PDB entry 7VIE | electron microscopy, 2.86 A resolution | chains A and C of the 5 polymer chains in the assembly

# Chain A
Protein: Guanine nucleotide-binding protein G(I)/G(S)/G(T) subunit beta-1
Source organism: Homo sapiens
Reference sequence: P62873 (GBB1_HUMAN); residues 1-339 here correspond to UniProt positions 2-340 (UniProt number = residue number + 1)
Amino-acid sequence (357 residues; each row starts with the number of its first residue; numbers below 1 keep their minus sign (His-17 is residue -17)):
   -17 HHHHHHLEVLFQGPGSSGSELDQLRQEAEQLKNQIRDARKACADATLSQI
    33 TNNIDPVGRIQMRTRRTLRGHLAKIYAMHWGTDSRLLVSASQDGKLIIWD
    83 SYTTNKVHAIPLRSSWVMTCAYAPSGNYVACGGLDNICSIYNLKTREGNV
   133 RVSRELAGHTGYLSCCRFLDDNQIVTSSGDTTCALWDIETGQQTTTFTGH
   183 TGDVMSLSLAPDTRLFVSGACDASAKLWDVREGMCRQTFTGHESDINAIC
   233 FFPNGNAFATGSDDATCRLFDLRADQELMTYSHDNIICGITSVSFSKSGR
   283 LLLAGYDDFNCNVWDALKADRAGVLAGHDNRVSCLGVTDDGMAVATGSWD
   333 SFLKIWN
Not modelled in the structure: -17 to 1
Differences from the reference sequence: expression tag (-17 to 0)
Curated features (UniProtKB/Swiss-Prot):
  - modified residue: Ser1 (N-acetylserine), His265 (Phosphohistidine)

# Chain C
Protein: Guanine nucleotide-binding protein G(I)/G(S)/G(O) subunit gamma-2
Source organism: Homo sapiens
Reference sequence: P59768 (GBG2_HUMAN); residues 1-71 here = UniProt positions 1-71
Amino-acid sequence (71 residues; each row starts with the number of its first residue):
     1 MASNNTASIAQARKLVEQLKMEANIDRIKVSKAAADLMAYCEAHAKEDPL
    51 LTPVPASENPFREKKFFCAIL
Not modelled in the structure: 1-5, 63-71
Curated features (UniProtKB/Swiss-Prot):
  - modified residue: Ala2 (N-acetylalanine), Cys68 (Cysteine methyl ester)
  - lipidation: Cys68 (S-geranylgeranyl cysteine)

# How chain A and chain C interact
Pairs across the interface (79):
  Leu3(A) with Ser8(C); Ile9(C)
  Leu6(A) with Ile9(C); Ala12(C), hydrophobic; Arg13(C); Val16(C)
  Glu9(A) with Val16(C)
  Ala10(A) with Val16(C), hydrophobic; Leu19(C)
  Leu13(A) with Val16(C); Leu19(C), hydrophobic; Lys20(C)
  Lys14(A) with Leu19(C)
  Gln16(A) with Ala23(C)
  Ile17(A) with Ala23(C), hydrophobic; Arg27(C)
  Arg21(A) with Glu22(C), salt bridge
  Ala23(A) with Lys29(C)
  Cys24(A) with Arg27(C); Ile28(C); Lys29(C); Val30(C), hydrogen bond (backbone-backbone)
  Ala25(A) with Val30(C), hydrophobic
  Asp26(A) with Lys29(C); Ser31(C), hydrogen bond
  Ala27(A) with Val30(C); Ser31(C)
  Leu29(A) with Ala34(C), hydrophobic
  Thr33(A) with Met38(C)
  Ile36(A) with Met38(C), hydrophobic
  Val39(A) with Leu51(C), hydrophobic
  Met44(A) with Leu50(C), hydrophobic
  Arg47(A) with Phe61(C); Arg62(C)
  Arg48(A) with Pro60(C); Phe61(C), hydrogen bond (side chain-backbone)
  Ser83(A) with Phe61(C)
  Tyr84(A) with Pro60(C)
  Met216(A) with Met21(C), hydrophobic
  Cys217(A) with Gln18(C), hydrogen bond (backbone-side chain)
  Thr220(A) with Glu22(C), hydrogen bond (backbone-side chain)
  Phe234(A) with Leu37(C), hydrophobic; Tyr40(C), hydrophobic; Cys41(C), hydrophobic
  Pro235(A) with Tyr40(C)
  Asn236(A) with Tyr40(C)
  Leu251(A) with Leu37(C), hydrophobic
  Asp253(A) with Ala33(C)
  Arg255(A) with Arg27(C); Ile28(C), hydrogen bond (backbone-backbone); Asp36(C), salt bridge
  Ala256(A) with Arg27(C); Ile28(C)
  Asp257(A) with Ile25(C); Arg27(C), salt bridge
  Gln258(A) with Val30(C)
  Leu260(A) with Val30(C), hydrophobic
  Ser278(A) with Asp48(C), hydrogen bond; Leu50(C)
  Lys279(A) with Glu47(C); Asp48(C)
  Ser280(A) with Tyr40(C); His44(C); Asp48(C), hydrogen bond; Leu51(C)
  Arg282(A) with Leu51(C)
  Leu283(A) with Leu51(C), hydrophobic
  Leu299(A) with Met38(C), hydrophobic; Cys41(C), hydrophobic
  Asp322(A) with Pro49(C)
  Gly323(A) with Pro49(C); Leu50(C)
  Met324(A) with Val54(C), hydrophobic; Asn59(C); Pro60(C)
  Ala325(A) with Phe61(C), hydrophobic
  Val326(A) with Leu50(C), hydrophobic
  Ile337(A) with Phe61(C), hydrophobic
  Asn339(A) with Phe61(C)
Other interface residues (no listed pair), chain A (58 interface residues in all): Glu2, Ala20, Ile32, Ile42, Arg218, Gln219, Ala239, Gly281, Val319
Other interface residues (no listed pair), chain C (40 interface residues in all): Leu15, Asp26, Lys32, Ala35, Ala45

# Overview
The interface between chain A and chain C involves 58 residues on one side and 40 on the other; the contacts
include 8 hydrogen bonds and 3 salt bridges. Among the polar pairs are Arg21(A)-Glu22(C), Arg255(A)-Asp36(C)
and Asp257(A)-Arg27(C).
Here chain A is Guanine nucleotide-binding protein G(I)/G(S)/G(T) subunit beta-1 and chain C is Guanine
nucleotide-binding protein G(I)/G(S)/G(O) subunit gamma-2, both from Homo sapiens. Entry 7VIE (Cryo-EM
structure of Gi coupled Sphingosine 1-phosphate receptor bound with S1P) was determined by electron microscopy
(same publication as 7VIF, 7VIG and 7VIH).
